PDB entry 2RFC | X-ray diffraction, 3.10 A resolution | chain A

[Chain A]
Molecule: Cytochrome P450
From: Picrophilus torridus
Notes: EC 1.14.14.1
UniProt: Q6KZ68 (Q6KZ68_PICTO); residues 10-352 here correspond to UniProt positions 1-343 (UniProt number = residue number - 9)
Sequence (343 residues; row label = number of the first residue in the row):
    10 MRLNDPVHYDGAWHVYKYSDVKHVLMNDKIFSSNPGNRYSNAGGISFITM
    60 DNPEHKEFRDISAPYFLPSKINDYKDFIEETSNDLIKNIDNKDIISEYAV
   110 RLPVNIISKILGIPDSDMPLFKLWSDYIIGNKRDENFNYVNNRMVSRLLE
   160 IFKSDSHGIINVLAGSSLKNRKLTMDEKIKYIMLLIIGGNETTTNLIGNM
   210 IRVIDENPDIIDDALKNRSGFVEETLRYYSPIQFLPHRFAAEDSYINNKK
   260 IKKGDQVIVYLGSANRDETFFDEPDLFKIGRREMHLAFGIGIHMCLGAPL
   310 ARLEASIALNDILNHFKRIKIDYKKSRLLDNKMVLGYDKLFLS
Disordered / not traced: 10-11, 50-52
Metal / ion sites: heme Fe: Cys304 (together with 4-phenyl-1H-imidazole)
Residues lining bound ligands:
  - heme (HEM): Leu34, Phe56, Ile57, His64, Arg68, Ile116, Leu193, Leu194, Gly197, Gly198, Thr201, Thr202, Leu205, Pro240, Ile241, Leu244, Arg247, Leu270, Ala296, Phe297, Gly298, Ile301, His302, Met303, Cys304, Leu305, Gly306, Leu309, Ala310
  - 4-phenyl-1H-imidazole (PIM): Gly53, Ile57, Ile138, Leu193, Ile196, Gly197, Thr201, Ile241, Cys304

[Overview]
Ligands of chain A: heme and 4-phenyl-1H-imidazole.
Chain A is Cytochrome P450 (Picrophilus torridus); the structure, Ligand bound (4-phenylimidazole) Crystal
Structure of a Cytochrome P450 from the Thermoacidophilic Archaeon Picrophilus Torridus, was determined by
X-ray diffraction (same publication as 2RFB).
